3IN5 - chains A and P of the 3 polymer chains in the assembly; structure by X-ray diffraction, 3.20 A resolution.

# Chain A
Name: DNA polymerase kappa
Organism: Homo sapiens
Notes: EC 2.7.7.7
UniProt: Q9UBT6 (POLK_HUMAN); numbering as in UniProt (aligned over 19-526)
Chain sequence (508 residues; numbered 19 to 526; the number before each row is that of its first residue):
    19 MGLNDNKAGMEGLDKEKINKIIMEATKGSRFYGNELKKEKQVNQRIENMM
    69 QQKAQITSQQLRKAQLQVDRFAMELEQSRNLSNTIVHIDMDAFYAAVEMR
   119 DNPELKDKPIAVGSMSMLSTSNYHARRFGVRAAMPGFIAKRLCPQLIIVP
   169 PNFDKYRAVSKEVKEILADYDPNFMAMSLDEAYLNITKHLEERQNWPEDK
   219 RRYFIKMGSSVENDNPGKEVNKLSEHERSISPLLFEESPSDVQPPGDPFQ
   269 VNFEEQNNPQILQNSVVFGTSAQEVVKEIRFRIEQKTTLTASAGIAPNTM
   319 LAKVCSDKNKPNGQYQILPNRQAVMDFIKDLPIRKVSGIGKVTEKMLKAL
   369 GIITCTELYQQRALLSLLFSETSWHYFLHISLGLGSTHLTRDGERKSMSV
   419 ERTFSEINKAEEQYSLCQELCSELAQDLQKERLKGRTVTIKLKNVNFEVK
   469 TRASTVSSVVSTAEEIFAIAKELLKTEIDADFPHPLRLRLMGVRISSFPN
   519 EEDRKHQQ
Disordered / not traced: 19-24, 225-280, 519-526
Bound ions: Mg2+ site 1: Asp107, Met108, Asp198 (together with ATP); Mg2+ site 2 near Ile357 (its only coordinating residue here)
Residues lining bound ligands: ATP (adenosine-5'-triphosphate): Ala26, Asp107, Met108, Asp109, Ala110, Phe111, Tyr112, Ser137, Thr138, Tyr141, Arg144, Ala150, Ala151, Asp198, Glu199, Lys328
Curated features (UniProtKB/Swiss-Prot):
  - binding site (Mg(2+)): Asp107, Asp198, Glu199
  - mutagenesis: Asp198 (D198A: Loss of DNA polymerase activity; when associated with A-199), Glu199 (E199A: Loss of DNA polymerase activity; when associated with D-198)
What the authors report for this chain:
  - catalytic residues: Asp107, Asp198, Glu199
  - binding site for ATP: Tyr112, Thr138, Tyr141, Arg144, Lys328
  - binding site for the 18-nt DNA strand: Phe49, Met135, Ala151, Pro153
  - Mg2+ coordination: Asp107, Met108, Asp198
  - conformationally variable residues: Met135
  - mutagenesis - M135A (36 fold): decreased catalytic activity

# Chain P
Molecule: 13-nt DNA strand
Sequence (13 nucleotides; each row starts with the number of its first residue):
     1 GGGGGAAGGACTC
Disordered / not traced: 1-2
Modified residues: DOC (2',3'-dideoxycytidine-5'-monophosphate) at position 13

# Chain A / chain P interface
Pairs across the interface - 24 pairs, chain A then chain P:
  Arg63(A) - DA10(P)  salt bridge to the phosphate
  Glu199(A) - DOC_13(P)  phosphate contact
  Lys321(A) - DOC_13(P)  salt bridge to the phosphate
  Val354(A) - DT12(P)  phosphate contact
  Ser355(A) - DT12(P)  phosphate contact
  Gly356(A) - DC11(P)  sugar contact
  Gly356(A) - DT12(P)  hydrogen bond to the phosphate
  Ile357(A) - DT12(P)  phosphate contact
  Gly358(A) - DC11(P)  hydrogen bond to the phosphate
  Gly358(A) - DT12(P)  phosphate contact
  Lys359(A) - DC11(P)  hydrogen bond to the phosphate
  Val360(A) - DA10(P)  sugar contact
  Val360(A) - DC11(P)  hydrogen bond to the phosphate
  Thr361(A) - DC11(P)  hydrogen bond to the phosphate
  Arg454(A) - DG5(P)  salt bridge to the phosphate
  Lys468(A) - DG8(P)  phosphate contact
  Thr469(A) - DA7(P)  phosphate contact
  Thr469(A) - DG8(P)  hydrogen bond to the phosphate
  Arg470(A) - DA7(P)  salt bridge to the phosphate
  Ala471(A) - DA6(P)  sugar contact
  Ala471(A) - DA7(P)  hydrogen bond to the phosphate
  Ser472(A) - DA6(P)  phosphate contact
  Thr473(A) - DG5(P)  phosphate contact
  Thr473(A) - DA6(P)  hydrogen bond to the phosphate
Other interface residues (no listed pair), chain A (22 interface residues in all): Ser196, Glu362, Thr455, Val467

# In short
The interface between chain A and chain P involves 22 residues on one side and 8 on the other; the contacts
include 8 hydrogen bonds and 4 salt bridges. Polar pairs include Gly356(A)-DT12(P), Gly358(A)-DC11(P) and
Lys359(A)-DC11(P). Bound to chain A: ATP. The paper reports catalytic residues Asp107(A), Asp198(A) and
Glu199(A); M135A of chain A reduces catalytic activity.
Here chain A is DNA polymerase kappa (Homo sapiens) and chain P is a 13-nt DNA strand. Entry 3IN5 (Structure
of human DNA polymerase kappa inserting dATP opposite an 8-oxoG DNA lesion) was determined by X-ray
diffraction.
